Entry 6FH3 (X-ray diffraction, 1.85 A resolution); this record covers chains A and B.

== Chain A (and B) ==
Name: Protein-arginine kinase
Source organism: Geobacillus stearothermophilus
Notes: EC 2.7.14.1; chain B of this document is another copy of the same molecule, construct and numbering; everything in this record applies to it too
UniProtKB: P0DMM5 (MCSB_GEOSE); residues 1-355 here = UniProt positions 1-355
Chain sequence (366 residues; each row starts with the number of its first residue; numbers below 1 keep their minus sign (Met-2 is residue -2)):
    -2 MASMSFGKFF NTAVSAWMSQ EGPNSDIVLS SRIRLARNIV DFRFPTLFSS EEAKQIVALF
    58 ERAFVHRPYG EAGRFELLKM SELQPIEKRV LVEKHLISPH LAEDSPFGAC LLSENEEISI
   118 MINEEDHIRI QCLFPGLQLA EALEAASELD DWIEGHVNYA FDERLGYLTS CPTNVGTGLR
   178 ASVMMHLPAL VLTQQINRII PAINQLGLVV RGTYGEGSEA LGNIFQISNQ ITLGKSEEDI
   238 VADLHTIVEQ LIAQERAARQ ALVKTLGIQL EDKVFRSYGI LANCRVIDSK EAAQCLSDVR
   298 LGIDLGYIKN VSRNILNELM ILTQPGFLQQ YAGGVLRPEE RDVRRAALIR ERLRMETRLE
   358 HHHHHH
Not modelled in the structure: -2 to 3, 356-363 (chain B: -2 to 4, 63-69, 356-363)
Differences from the reference sequence: initiating methionine (-2); expression tag (-1 to 0, 356-363)
Curated features (UniProtKB/Swiss-Prot):
  - motif: Arg338 to Ala343 (RDXXRA motif of the pArg binding pocket involved in allosteric regulation)
  - binding site (ATP): Ser27 to Arg31, His92, Arg126, Arg177 to Met181, Arg208 to Glu213
  - mutagenesis: His92 (H92A: Loss of protein kinase activity), Glu122 (E122A: Loss of protein kinase activity), Cys168 (C168A: Loss of protein kinase activity), Arg208 (R208A: Loss of protein kinase activity), Tyr211 (Y211A: Loss of protein kinase activity), Glu213 (E213A/D: Loss of protein kinase activity), Arg273 (R273E: Abolishes dimerization. Large decrease in protein kinase activity), Arg282 (R282E: Abolishes dimerization. Large decrease in protein kinase activity)
Residues lining bound ligands: phospho-arginine (RPI): Val283, Asp285, Ser286, Lys287, Pro322, Pro335, Glu336, Arg338, Asp339, Arg342
Reported in the primary citation:
  - binding site for phospho-arginine: Arg338, Asp339
  - mutagenesis - R338A/D339A: abolished binding to phospho-arginine
  - mutagenesis - R282E, R338A/D339A: decreased catalytic activity
  - mutagenesis - H92A, E122A, Y211A, E213D: abolished catalytic activity
  - mutagenesis - R273E: abolished binding to Protein-arginine kinase (chain A)
  - mutagenesis - Y211A, R273E: decreased catalytic activity on CtsR
  - mutagenesis - R273E: unchanged stability

== Chain A / chain B interface ==
Residue-residue contacts (34; chain A residue first):
  Ile265(A) - Arg282(B)
  Ile265(A) - Val283(B)  hydrophobic
  Ile265(A) - Val340(B)  hydrophobic
  Glu268(A) - Arg282(B)  salt bridge
  Asp269(A) - Cys281(B)
  Asp269(A) - Arg282(B)  hydrogen bond (side chain-backbone)
  Asp269(A) - Val283(B)  hydrogen bond (side chain-backbone)
  Phe272(A) - Asn280(B)
  Phe272(A) - Arg282(B)
  Arg273(A) - Ile277(B)
  Arg273(A) - Cys281(B)
  Arg273(A) - Val283(B)  hydrogen bond (side chain-backbone)
  Arg273(A) - Ile284(B)
  Arg273(A) - Glu288(B)  salt bridge
  Tyr275(A) - Asn280(B)
  Gly276(A) - Gly276(B)
  Gly276(A) - Asn280(B)
  Ile277(A) - Arg273(B)
  Asn280(A) - Phe272(B)
  Asn280(A) - Tyr275(B)
  Asn280(A) - Gly276(B)
  Cys281(A) - Asp269(B)
  Cys281(A) - Arg273(B)
  Arg282(A) - Ile265(B)
  Arg282(A) - Glu268(B)  salt bridge
  Arg282(A) - Asp269(B)  hydrogen bond (backbone-side chain)
  Arg282(A) - Phe272(B)
  Val283(A) - Ile265(B)  hydrophobic
  Val283(A) - Gln266(B)
  Val283(A) - Asp269(B)  hydrogen bond (backbone-side chain)
  Val283(A) - Arg273(B)  hydrogen bond (backbone-side chain)
  Ile284(A) - Arg273(B)
  Glu288(A) - Arg273(B)  salt bridge
  Val340(A) - Ile265(B)  hydrophobic
Interface residues without a listed pair, chain A (16 interface residues in all): Gln266
The authors on this interface:
  - hot spots on chain B (mutagenesis) - R273E: abolished binding to Protein-arginine kinase (chain B)

== Overview ==
Chain A and chain B each contribute 16 residues to their interface; the contacts include 6 hydrogen bonds and
4 salt bridges. Among the polar pairs are Glu268(A)-Arg282(B), Arg273(A)-Glu288(B) and Asp269(A)-Arg282(B).
From the paper: a binding site for phospho-arginine at Arg338(A) and Asp339(A); H92A, E122A and Y211A of chain
A, among others, abolish catalytic activity; 8 substitutions were tested in all.
Chain A and chain B are both Protein-arginine kinase (Geobacillus stearothermophilus); the structure, Protein
arginine kinase McsB in the pArg-bound state, was determined by X-ray diffraction together with 6FH1 from the
same study.
